7XEG - chains A and D of the 3 polymer chains in the assembly; structure by X-ray diffraction, 2.69 A resolution.

# Chain A
Protein: Spike protein S1
Organism: Severe acute respiratory syndrome coronavirus 2
UniProt: P0DTC2 (SPIKE_SARS2); residues 319-537 here = UniProt positions 319-537
Chain sequence (227 residues; row label = number of the first residue in the row):
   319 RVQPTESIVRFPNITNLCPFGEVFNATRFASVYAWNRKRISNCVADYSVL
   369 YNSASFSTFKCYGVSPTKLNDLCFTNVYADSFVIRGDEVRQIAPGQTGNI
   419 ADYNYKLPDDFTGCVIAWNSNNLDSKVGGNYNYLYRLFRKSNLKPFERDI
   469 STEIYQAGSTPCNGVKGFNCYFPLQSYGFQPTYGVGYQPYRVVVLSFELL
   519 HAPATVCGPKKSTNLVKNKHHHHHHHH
Disordered / not traced: 319-332, 529-545
Disulfides: Cys336-Cys361, Cys379-Cys432, Cys391-Cys525, Cys480-Cys488
Differences from the reference sequence: variant Asn417 (Lys in P0DTC2), Lys484 (Glu in P0DTC2), Tyr501 (Asn in P0DTC2); expression tag (538-545)
UniProt features mapped onto this chain:
  - region: Arg403 to Asp405 (Integrin-binding motif), Asn448 to Phe456 (Immunodominant HLA epitope recognized by the CD8+)
  - glycosylation: Thr323 (O-linked (GalNAc) threonine), Ser325 (O-linked (HexNAc...) serine), Asn331 (N-linked (GlcNAc...) (complex) asparagine), Asn343 (N-linked (GlcNAc...) (complex) asparagine)

# Chain D
Protein: CB6-092-Fab light chain
Organism: Homo sapiens
Notes: antibody fragment or engineered binder
Chain sequence (216 residues; numbered 1 to 216; the number before each row is that of its first residue):
     1 DIVMTQSPSSLSASVGDRVTITCRASQNIERYLNWYQQKPGKAPKLLIYA
    51 ASSLQSGVPSRFSGSGSGTDFTLTISSLQPEDFATYYCQQSASSTPEYTF
   101 GQGTKLEIKRTVAAPSVFIFPPSDEQLKSGTASVVCLLNNFYPREAKVQW
   151 KVDNALQSGNSQESVTEQDSKDSTYSLSSTLTLSKADYEKHKVYACEVTH
   201 QGLSSPVTKSFNRGEC
Disordered / not traced: 216
Disulfides: Cys23-Cys88, Cys136-Cys196

# Chain A / chain D interface
Pairs across the interface (14):
  Arg403(A) with Tyr32(D); Ala92(D), hydrogen bond (side chain-backbone); Ser94(D)
  Asp405(A) with Ser93(D); Ser94(D), hydrogen bond (side chain-backbone)
  Glu406(A) with Ser94(D), hydrogen bond
  Asn417(A) with Ser94(D)
  Tyr501(A) with Glu30(D)
  Gly502(A) with Asn28(D); Glu30(D), hydrogen bond (backbone-side chain)
  Tyr505(A) with Asn28(D), hydrogen bond (side chain-backbone); Ile29(D); Glu30(D); Ala92(D)
Also at the interface, not in a pair above, chain A (8 interface residues in all): Gln409
Also at the interface, not in a pair above, chain D (8 interface residues in all): Thr95

# Overview
Chain A and chain D each contribute 8 residues to their interface; the contacts include 5 hydrogen bonds.
Polar pairs include Arg403(A)-Ala92(D), Asp405(A)-Ser94(D) and Glu406(A)-Ser94(D).
Here chain A is Spike protein S1 (Severe acute respiratory syndrome coronavirus 2) and chain D is CB6-092-Fab
light chain (Homo sapiens). Entry 7XEG (SARS-CoV-2-Beta-RBD and CB6-092-Fab complex) was determined by X-ray
diffraction.
